PDB entry 6GOB | X-ray diffraction, 1.96 A resolution | chain A

Chain A:
Molecule: Lysozyme C
Source organism: Gallus gallus
Notes: EC 3.2.1.17
UniProtKB: P00698 (LYSC_CHICK); residues 1-129 here correspond to UniProt positions 19-147 (UniProt number = residue number + 18)
Chain sequence (129 residues; numbered 1 to 129; the number before each row is that of its first residue):
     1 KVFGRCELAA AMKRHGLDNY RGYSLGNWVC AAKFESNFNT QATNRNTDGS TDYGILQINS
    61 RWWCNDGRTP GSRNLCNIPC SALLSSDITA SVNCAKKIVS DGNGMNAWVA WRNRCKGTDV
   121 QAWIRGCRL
UniProt features mapped onto this chain:
  - active site: Glu-35, Asp-52
  - binding site (substrate): Asp-101
Disulfides: Cys-6/Cys-127, Cys-30/Cys-115, Cys-64/Cys-80, Cys-76/Cys-94
Ion coordination: Pd ion site 1 near His-15 (its only coordinating residue here); palladium ion site 1 near Asn-77 (its only coordinating residue here); palladium ion site 2 near Asp-87 (its only coordinating residue here); Pd ion site 2 near Asp-101 (its only coordinating residue here)
Residues lining bound ligands:
  - F6Q (N,N-pyridylbenzimidazole derivative-Pd complex), molecule 1: Arg-5, Phe-38, Ala-122, Trp-123, Arg-125, Gly-126
  - F6Q, molecule 2: Arg-14, His-15, Thr-89, Val-92, Asn-93, Lys-96
  - F6Q, molecule 3: Trp-62, Trp-63, Arg-73, Leu-75, Asp-101, Gly-102

In short:
Chain A binds 3 copies of compound F6Q. From UniProt: active-site residues Glu-35 and Asp-52 and
substrate-binding residue Asp-101.
Chain A is Lysozyme C (Gallus gallus); the structure, X-ray structure of the adduct formed upon reaction of
lysozyme with a Pd(II) complex bearing N,N-pyridylbenzimidazole ..., was determined by X-ray diffraction (same
publication as 6GOH, 6GOI, 6GOJ and 6GOK).
